PDB entry 7S6T | X-ray diffraction, 1.82 A resolution | chains B and C of the 8 polymer chains in the assembly

[Chain B]
Protein: Methane monooxygenase beta chain
Source organism: Methylosinus trichosporium OB3b
UniProt: A0A2D2D5X7 (A0A2D2D5X7_METTR); residue numbers follow UniProt; this construct covers 4-395
Amino-acid sequence (392 residues; each row starts with the number of its first residue):
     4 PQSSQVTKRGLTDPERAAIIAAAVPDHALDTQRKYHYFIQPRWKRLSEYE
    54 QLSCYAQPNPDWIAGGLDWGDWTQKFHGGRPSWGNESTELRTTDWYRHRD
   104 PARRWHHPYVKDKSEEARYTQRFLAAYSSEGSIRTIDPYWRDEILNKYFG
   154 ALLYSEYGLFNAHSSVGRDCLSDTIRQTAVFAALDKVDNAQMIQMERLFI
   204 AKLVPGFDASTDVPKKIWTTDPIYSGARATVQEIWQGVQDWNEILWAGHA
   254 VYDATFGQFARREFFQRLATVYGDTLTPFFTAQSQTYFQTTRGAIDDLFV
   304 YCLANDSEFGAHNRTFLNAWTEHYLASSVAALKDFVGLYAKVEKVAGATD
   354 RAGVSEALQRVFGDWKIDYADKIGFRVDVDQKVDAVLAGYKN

[Chain C]
Protein: Methane monooxygenase gamma chain
Source organism: Methylosinus trichosporium OB3b
UniProt: A0A2D2D0T0 (A0A2D2D0T0_METTR); numbering as in UniProt (aligned over 2-169)
Amino-acid sequence (168 residues; row label = number of the first residue in the row):
     2 AKREPIHDNSIRTEWEAKIAKLTSVDQATKFIQDFRLAYTSPFRKSYDID
    52 VDYQYIERKIEEKLSVLKTEKLPVADLITKATTGEDAAAVEATWIAKIKA
   102 AKSKYEAERIHIEFRQLYKPPVLPVNVFLRTDAALGTVLMEIRNTDYYGT
   152 PLEGLRKERGVKVLHLQA

[How chain B and chain C interact]
Residue-residue contacts (50; chain B residue first):
  Asp64(B) - His8(C)  salt bridge
  Asp64(B) - Arg13(C)  salt bridge
  Asp64(B) - Arg59(C)  hydrogen bond (backbone-side chain)
  Trp65(B) - Gln55(C)  hydrogen bond
  Trp65(B) - Tyr56(C)
  Trp65(B) - Arg59(C)
  Ala67(B) - Arg59(C)
  Asp71(B) - His8(C)
  Trp72(B) - Ile7(C)  hydrophobic
  Gly73(B) - Gln55(C)
  Asp74(B) - Gln55(C)  hydrogen bond
  His80(B) - His112(C)
  His80(B) - Met141(C)
  His80(B) - Arg144(C)  hydrogen bond
  Gly81(B) - His112(C)
  Gly81(B) - Ile113(C)
  Gly81(B) - Arg116(C)
  Gly81(B) - Leu140(C)
  Gly82(B) - Arg116(C)
  Arg83(B) - Arg116(C)
  Arg83(B) - Leu130(C)  hydrogen bond (side chain-backbone)
  Arg83(B) - Asp133(C)  salt bridge
  Arg83(B) - Ala134(C)
  Pro84(B) - Arg116(C)
  Asn88(B) - Glu62(C)
  Glu89(B) - Arg116(C)  salt bridge
  Glu89(B) - Lys120(C)
  Glu89(B) - Pro121(C)
  Glu89(B) - Val126(C)
  Glu89(B) - Phe129(C)
  Glu89(B) - Leu130(C)
  Ser90(B) - Val126(C)
  Thr91(B) - Val126(C)
  Glu92(B) - Pro125(C)
  Glu92(B) - Val126(C)  hydrogen bond (side chain-backbone)
  Arg94(B) - Glu62(C)  salt bridge
  Val241(B) - Asn127(C)
  Gln242(B) - Asn127(C)  hydrogen bond (backbone-side chain)
  Gln242(B) - Leu130(C)
  Asp243(B) - Asn127(C)  hydrogen bond (backbone-side chain)
  Glu246(B) - Asn127(C)  hydrogen bond
  Phe312(B) - Glu63(C)
  Phe312(B) - Val67(C)  hydrophobic
  His315(B) - Ser66(C)  hydrogen bond
  His315(B) - Val67(C)
  His315(B) - Thr70(C)
  Thr318(B) - Thr70(C)
  Thr318(B) - Leu78(C)
  Phe319(B) - Thr70(C)
  Ala322(B) - Val75(C)  hydrophobic
Other interface residues (no listed pair), chain B (29 interface residues in all): Ile66, Leu70
Other interface residues (no listed pair), chain C (32 interface residues in all): Tyr54, Lys69, Pro122, Asn145

[Overview]
29 residues of chain B and 32 residues of chain C are in contact; the contacts include 10 hydrogen bonds and 5
salt bridges. Polar pairs include Asp64(B)-His8(C), Asp64(B)-Arg13(C) and Arg83(B)-Asp133(C).
Here chain B is Methane monooxygenase beta chain and chain C is Methane monooxygenase gamma chain, both from
Methylosinus trichosporium OB3b. Entry 7S6T (Complex structure of Methane monooxygenase hydroxylase and
regulatory subunit H33A) was determined by X-ray diffraction, deposited together with 7S6Q, 7S6R, 7S6S and
7S7H.
